PDB entry 6RZA | electron microscopy, 4.50 A resolution (low resolution: residue-level contacts below are approximate; hydrogen-bond / salt-bridge calls are withheld) | chains B and D of the 5 polymer chains in the assembly

# Chain B (and D)
Protein: Tubulin beta chain
Organism: Sus scrofa
Notes: chain D of this document is another copy of the same molecule, construct and numbering; everything in this record applies to it too
UniProtKB: P02554 (TBB_PIG); residue numbers follow UniProt; this construct covers 1-426
Sequence (426 residues; each row starts with the number of its first residue):
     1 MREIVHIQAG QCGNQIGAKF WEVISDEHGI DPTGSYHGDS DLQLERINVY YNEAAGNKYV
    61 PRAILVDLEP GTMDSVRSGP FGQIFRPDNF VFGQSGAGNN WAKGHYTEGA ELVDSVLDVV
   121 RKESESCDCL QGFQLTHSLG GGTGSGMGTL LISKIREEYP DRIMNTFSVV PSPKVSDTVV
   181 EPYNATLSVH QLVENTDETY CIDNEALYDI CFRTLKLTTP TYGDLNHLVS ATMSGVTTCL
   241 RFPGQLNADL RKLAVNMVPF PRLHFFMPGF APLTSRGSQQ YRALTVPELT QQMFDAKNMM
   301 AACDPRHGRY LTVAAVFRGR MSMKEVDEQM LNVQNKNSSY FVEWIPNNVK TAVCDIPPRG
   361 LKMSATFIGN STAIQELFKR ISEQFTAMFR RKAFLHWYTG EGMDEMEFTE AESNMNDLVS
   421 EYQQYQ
Ligand contacts:
  - GDP (guanosine-5'-diphosphate): G10, Q11, C12, Q15, I16, E69, N99, S138, G140, G141, G142, T143, G144, V169, D177, T178, E181, N204, L207, Y222, L225, N226
  - GTP (guanosine-5'-triphosphate): Q245, L246, K252
  - taxol (TA1): K19, E22, V23, D26, L215, L217, D224, H227, L228, A231, S234, F270, P272, L273, T274, S275, R276, Q279, R318, P358, R359, G360, L361

# How chain B and chain D interact
Pairs across the interface (8; chain B residue first):
  A54(B) with A283(D)
  K58(B) with Q280(D)
  V60(B) with Q280(D)
  F85(B) with Y281(D)
  R86(B) with Y281(D)
  P87(B) with Y281(D)
  D88(B) with R282(D)
  E125(B) with K336(D)
Other interface residues (no listed pair), chain B (9 interface residues in all): A55

# Summary
Chain B and chain D form an interface of 9 and 5 residues respectively. Chain B binds GTP, GDP and taxol.
Both chains are Tubulin beta chain (Sus scrofa). Entry 6RZA (Cryo-EM structure of the human inner arm dynein
DNAH7 microtubule binding domain bound to microtubules) was determined by electron microscopy (same
publication as 6RZB).
